PDB entry 3WKM | X-ray diffraction, 2.20 A resolution | chains H and L of the 3 polymer chains in the assembly

Chain H:
Protein: Mouse IGG1-kappa fab (heavy chain)
From: Mus musculus
Notes: antibody fragment or engineered binder
Sequence (225 residues; each row starts with the number of its first residue):
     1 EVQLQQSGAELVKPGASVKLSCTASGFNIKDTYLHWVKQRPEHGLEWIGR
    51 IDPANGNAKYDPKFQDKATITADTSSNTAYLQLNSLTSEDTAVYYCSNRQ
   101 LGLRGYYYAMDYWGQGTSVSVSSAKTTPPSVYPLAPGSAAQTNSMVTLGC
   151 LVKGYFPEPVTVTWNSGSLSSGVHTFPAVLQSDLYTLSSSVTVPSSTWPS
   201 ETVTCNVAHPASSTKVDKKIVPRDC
Not modelled in the structure: 138-143, 223-225
Disulfides: Cys22-Cys96, Cys150-Cys205

Chain L:
Protein: Mouse IGG1-kappa fab (light chain)
From: Mus musculus
Notes: antibody fragment or engineered binder
Sequence (218 residues; row label = number of the first residue in the row):
     1 YIVLTQSPVSLAVSLGQRATISCRASESVDSYGDSFMHWYQQKPGQPPKL
    51 LIYLASNLESGVPARFSGSGSRTDFTLTIDPVEADDAATYYCQQNNEDPW
   101 TFGGGTKLEIKRADAAPTVSIFPPSSEQLTSGGASVVCFLNNFYPKDINV
   151 KWKIDGSERQNGVLNSWTDQDSKDSTYSMSSTLTLTKDEYERHNSYTCEA
   201 THKTSTSPIVKSFNRNEC
Not modelled in the structure: 216-218
Disulfides: Cys23-Cys92, Cys138-Cys198

Chain H / chain L interface:
Contacting residue pairs - 84 pairs, chain H then chain L:
  His35(H) - Trp100(L)
  Gln39(H) - Gln42(L)  hydrogen bond
  Gln39(H) - Tyr91(L)  hydrogen bond
  His43(H) - Tyr91(L)
  Gly44(H) - Tyr91(L)
  Leu45(H) - Pro48(L)  hydrophobic
  Leu45(H) - Tyr91(L)  hydrophobic
  Leu45(H) - Phe102(L)
  Trp47(H) - Asp98(L)
  Trp47(H) - Pro99(L)  hydrophobic
  Trp47(H) - Trp100(L)
  Trp47(H) - Phe102(L)
  Arg50(H) - Asp98(L)  salt bridge
  Arg50(H) - Trp100(L)
  Lys59(H) - Asp98(L)  salt bridge
  Asp61(H) - Pro99(L)
  Tyr95(H) - Gln42(L)  hydrogen bond
  Tyr95(H) - Gln46(L)  hydrogen bond (side chain-backbone)
  Tyr95(H) - Pro47(L)  hydrophobic
  Arg99(H) - His38(L)
  Arg99(H) - Tyr40(L)  hydrogen bond
  Arg99(H) - Gln93(L)  hydrogen bond
  Arg99(H) - Asn95(L)
  Arg99(H) - Trp100(L)
  Leu101(H) - His38(L)
  Leu101(H) - Tyr53(L)  hydrophobic
  Gly102(H) - Leu54(L)
  Leu103(H) - Asp34(L)
  Arg104(H) - Gly33(L)  hydrogen bond (side chain-backbone)
  Arg104(H) - Asp34(L)  hydrogen bond (backbone-side chain)
  Tyr107(H) - Asp34(L)  hydrogen bond
  Tyr107(H) - Tyr53(L)
  Tyr107(H) - Leu54(L)  hydrophobic
  Tyr107(H) - Asn57(L)
  Tyr108(H) - Tyr53(L)  hydrogen bond (backbone-side chain)
  Ala109(H) - Leu50(L)  hydrophobic
  Ala109(H) - Tyr53(L)  hydrophobic
  Ala109(H) - Glu59(L)
  Asp111(H) - Tyr40(L)  hydrogen bond
  Asp111(H) - Leu50(L)
  Trp113(H) - Tyr40(L)
  Trp113(H) - Pro47(L)  hydrophobic
  Trp113(H) - Pro48(L)
  Gly114(H) - Pro47(L)
  Tyr132(H) - Ser125(L)
  Tyr132(H) - Glu127(L)
  Tyr132(H) - Gln128(L)
  Tyr132(H) - Ser131(L)  hydrogen bond
  Pro133(H) - Ser125(L)
  Pro133(H) - Glu127(L)
  Leu134(H) - Phe122(L)  hydrophobic
  Leu134(H) - Val137(L)  hydrophobic
  Leu134(H) - Phe139(L)  hydrophobic
  Ala135(H) - Phe122(L)
  Ala135(H) - Pro123(L)
  Pro136(H) - Phe122(L)
  Gly137(H) - Pro123(L)
  Thr147(H) - Ser120(L)
  Thr147(H) - Phe122(L)
  Leu151(H) - Ser135(L)
  Lys153(H) - Gln128(L)
  Lys153(H) - Ser135(L)
  Lys153(H) - Thr184(L)
  His174(H) - Asn141(L)
  His174(H) - Asn142(L)  hydrogen bond
  His174(H) - Ser178(L)  hydrogen bond
  Phe176(H) - Phe139(L)  hydrophobic
  Phe176(H) - Asn141(L)
  Phe176(H) - Ser166(L)
  Phe176(H) - Thr168(L)
  Phe176(H) - Ser178(L)
  Phe176(H) - Met179(L)
  Phe176(H) - Ser180(L)
  Pro177(H) - Ser166(L)  hydrogen bond (backbone-side chain)
  Pro177(H) - Trp167(L)
  Pro177(H) - Thr168(L)
  Val179(H) - Ser166(L)
  Gln181(H) - Leu164(L)
  Ser188(H) - Phe139(L)
  Ser188(H) - Ser180(L)
  Ser189(H) - Phe139(L)
  Ser190(H) - Phe139(L)
  Ser190(H) - Asn141(L)  hydrogen bond
  Lys218(H) - Glu127(L)
Interface residues without a listed pair, chain H (45 interface residues in all): Val37, Glu46, Pro62, Leu148, Gly149, Thr175
Interface residues without a listed pair, chain L (42 interface residues in all): Phe36, Asn165

In short:
The interface between chain H and chain L involves 45 residues on one side and 42 on the other; the contacts
include 16 hydrogen bonds and 2 salt bridges. Polar pairs include Arg50(H)-Asp98(L), Lys59(H)-Asp98(L) and
Gln39(H)-Gln42(L).
Chain H is Mouse IGG1-kappa fab (heavy chain) and chain L is Mouse IGG1-kappa fab (light chain), both from Mus
musculus; the structure, The periplasmic PDZ tandem fragment of the RseP homologue from Aquifex aeolicus in
complex with the ..., was determined by X-ray diffraction.
